PDB entry 9H9E | electron microscopy, 3.60 A resolution | chains A and D of the 4 polymer chains in the assembly

== Chain A (and D) ==
Protein: Gamma-aminobutyric acid receptor subunit alpha-1
From: Homo sapiens
Notes: chain D of this document is another copy of the same molecule, construct and numbering; everything in this record applies to it too
UniProt: P14867 (GBRA1_HUMAN); residues 10-429 here correspond to UniProt positions 37-456 (UniProt number = residue number + 27)
Amino-acid sequence (484 residues; row label = number of the first residue in the row; numbers below 1 keep their minus sign (Met-54 is residue -54)):
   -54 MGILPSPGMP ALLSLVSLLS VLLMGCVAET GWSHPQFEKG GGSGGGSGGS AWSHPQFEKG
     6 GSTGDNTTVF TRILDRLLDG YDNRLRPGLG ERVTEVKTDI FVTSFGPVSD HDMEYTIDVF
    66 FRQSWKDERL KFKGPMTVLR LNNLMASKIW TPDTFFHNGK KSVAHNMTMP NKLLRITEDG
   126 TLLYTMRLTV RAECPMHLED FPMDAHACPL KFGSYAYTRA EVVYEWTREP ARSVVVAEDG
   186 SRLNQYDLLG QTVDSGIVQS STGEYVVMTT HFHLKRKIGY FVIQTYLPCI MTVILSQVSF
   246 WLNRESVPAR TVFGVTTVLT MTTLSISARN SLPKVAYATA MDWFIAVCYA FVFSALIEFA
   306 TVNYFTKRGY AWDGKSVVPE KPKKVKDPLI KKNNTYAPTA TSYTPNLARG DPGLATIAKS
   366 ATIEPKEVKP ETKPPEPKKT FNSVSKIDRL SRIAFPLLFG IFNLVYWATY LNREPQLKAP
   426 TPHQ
Not modelled in the structure: -54 to 9, 313-387, 419-429
Construct notes: initiating methionine (-54); expression tag (-53 to 9)
Swiss-Prot annotation at these positions:
  - binding site (4-aminobutanoate): Arg67, Thr130
  - binding site (3alpha-hydroxy-5alpha-pregnan-11,20-dione): Trp246
  - glycosylation (N-linked (GlcNAc...) asparagine): Asn11, Asn111
Cystine bridges: Cys139-Cys153
Covalent attachments: N-acetylglucosamine (NAG) linked to Asn111
Small-molecule neighbours:
  - phosphatidylcholine (PC7; (7S)-4-hydroxy-N,N,N-trimethyl-9-oxo-7-[(palmitoyloxy)methyl]-3,5,8-trioxa-4-phosphahexacosan-1-aminium 4-oxide), molecule 1: Ile228, Leu232, Met236, Ile239
  - phosphatidylcholine (PC7), molecule 2: Val257, Val260, Thr261, Leu264, Thr268, Ile271, Asn275, Lys279
  - phosphatidylglycerol (PGT; (1S)-2-{[{[(2R)-2,3-dihydroxypropyl]oxy}(hydroxy)phosphoryl]oxy}-1-[(palmitoyloxy)methyl]ethyl stearate): Lys222, Ile223, Gly224, Val227, Ile235, Ile239, Pro401, Phe404, Gly405, Asn408, Trp412
  - 1,2-dipalmitoyl-sn-glycero-3-phosphate (PX6): Arg249, Phe296, Ser299, Ile302, Glu303, Thr306, Phe310, Ser390, Lys391, Ile392, Leu395, Ala399, Phe400, Leu403
What the authors report for this chain:
  - mutagenesis - C234W, V238W, T262W, S396W: decreased binding to Novel acetylcholine receptor chaperone
  - post-translational modification sites: Asn111

== How chain A and chain D interact ==
Residue-residue contacts (34):
  Tyr225(A) - Tyr225(D)
  Tyr225(A) - Asn275(D)
  Tyr225(A) - Ser276(D)
  Ile228(A) - Thr268(D)
  Ile228(A) - Ile271(D)  hydrophobic
  Ile228(A) - Ser272(D)
  Gln229(A) - Gln229(D)
  Gln229(A) - Ser272(D)  hydrogen bond
  Leu232(A) - Thr268(D)
  Pro233(A) - Thr268(D)
  Met236(A) - Thr261(D)
  Met236(A) - Thr265(D)
  Leu240(A) - Leu240(D)  hydrophobic
  Leu240(A) - Phe258(D)  hydrophobic
  Leu240(A) - Thr261(D)
  Val243(A) - Val257(D)  hydrophobic
  Leu247(A) - Leu247(D)  hydrophobic
  Leu247(A) - Ala254(D)  hydrophobic
  Asn248(A) - Asn248(D)
  Ala254(A) - Leu247(D)  hydrophobic
  Val257(A) - Val243(D)  hydrophobic
  Phe258(A) - Leu240(D)  hydrophobic
  Phe258(A) - Phe258(D)  hydrophobic
  Thr261(A) - Met236(D)
  Thr261(A) - Leu240(D)
  Thr265(A) - Met236(D)
  Thr268(A) - Ile228(D)
  Thr268(A) - Leu232(D)
  Thr268(A) - Pro233(D)
  Ile271(A) - Ile228(D)  hydrophobic
  Ser272(A) - Ile228(D)
  Ser272(A) - Gln229(D)  hydrogen bond
  Asn275(A) - Tyr225(D)
  Ser276(A) - Tyr225(D)
Other interface residues (no listed pair), chain A (24 interface residues in all): Trp246, Ser251, Thr262, Leu269
Other interface residues (no listed pair), chain D (24 interface residues in all): Trp246, Ser251, Thr262, Leu269

== Overview ==
The chain A/chain D interface involves 24 residues from each chain, with 2 hydrogen bonds. The hydrogen-bonded
pair is Gln229(A)-Ser272(D). Ligands of chain A: 1,2-dipalmitoyl-sn-glycero-3-phosphate, phosphatidylcholine
and phosphatidylglycerol. Covalently linked N-acetylglucosamine: at Asn111(A). From the paper: C234W, V238W
and T262W of chain A, among others, reduce binding to Novel acetylcholine receptor chaperone; a modification
site at Asn111(A).
Chain A and chain D are both Gamma-aminobutyric acid receptor subunit alpha-1 (Homo sapiens); the structure,
Cryo-EM structure of the human GABAA receptor alpha1 subunit in complex with the assembly factor
NACHO/TMEM35A, was determined by electron microscopy.
